PDB entry 6V7L | X-ray diffraction, 2.80 A resolution | chains A and C of the 3 polymer chains in the assembly

[Chain A (and C)]
Protein: Canavalin
Organism: Canavalia ensiformis
Notes: chain C of this document is another copy of the same molecule, construct and numbering; everything in this record applies to it too
Reference sequence: P50477 (CANA_CANEN); residue numbers follow UniProt; this construct covers 1-445
Amino-acid sequence (445 residues; numbered 1 to 445; the number before each row is that of its first residue):
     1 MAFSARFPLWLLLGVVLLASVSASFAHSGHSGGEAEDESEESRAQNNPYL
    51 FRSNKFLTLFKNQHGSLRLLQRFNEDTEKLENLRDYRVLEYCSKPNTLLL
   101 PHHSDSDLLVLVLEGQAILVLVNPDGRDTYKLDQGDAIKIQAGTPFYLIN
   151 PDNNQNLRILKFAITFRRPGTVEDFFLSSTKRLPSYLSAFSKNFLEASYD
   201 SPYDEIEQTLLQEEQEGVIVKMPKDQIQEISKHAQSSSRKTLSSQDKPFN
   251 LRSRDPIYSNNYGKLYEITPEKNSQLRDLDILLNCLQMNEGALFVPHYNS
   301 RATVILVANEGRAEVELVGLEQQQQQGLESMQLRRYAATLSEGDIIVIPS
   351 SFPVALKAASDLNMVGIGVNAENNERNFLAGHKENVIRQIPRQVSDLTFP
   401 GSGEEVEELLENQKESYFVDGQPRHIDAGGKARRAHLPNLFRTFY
Unresolved in the structure: 1-45, 224-245, 321-330, 425-445 (chain C: 1-45, 226-245, 321-330, 425-445)
Small-molecule neighbours: benzoic acid (BEZ): L265, N284, L286, F294, H297, N299, L306, I348, V354, R376

[Chain A / chain C interface]
Residue-residue contacts - 107 pairs, chain A then chain C:
  E78(A) with R168(C)
  K79(A) with R168(C)
  N82(A) with R167(C), hydrogen bond (side chain-backbone)
  L293(A) with F194(C), hydrophobic; A197(C), hydrophobic; S198(C)
  P296(A) with F190(C), hydrophobic; S198(C)
  Y298(A) with H103(C), hydrogen bond; G143(C), hydrogen bond (side chain-backbone); P145(C)
  S300(A) with A142(C); G143(C)
  R301(A) with D107(C), salt bridge; F166(C)
  E314(A) with F194(C)
  E316(A) with F190(C); S191(C), hydrogen bond; F194(C)
  V318(A) with Y186(C); A189(C), hydrophobic; F190(C), hydrophobic
  L320(A) with E173(C); D174(C); F175(C), hydrophobic
  L333(A) with P184(C); S185(C)
  R335(A) with A189(C), hydrogen bond (side chain-backbone); F190(C); S191(C)
  P349(A) with R167(C)
  S350(A) with D105(C); F166(C); R167(C)
  S351(A) with H103(C), hydrogen bond (backbone-side chain); S104(C); D105(C); F175(C)
  F352(A) with R167(C); F175(C), hydrophobic
  P353(A) with Y186(C), hydrophobic
  A355(A) with F190(C), hydrophobic; F194(C), hydrophobic
  K357(A) with F194(C)
  N370(A) with F166(C)
  N373(A) with Q141(C)
  E375(A) with N123(C); P124(C)
  N377(A) with N123(C); P124(C); G143(C), hydrogen bond (side chain-backbone)
  L379(A) with Y186(C); Y199(C), hydrogen bond (backbone-side chain)
  A380(A) with S198(C); Y199(C), hydrophobic
  E384(A) with P124(C)
  V386(A) with V122(C); P124(C)
  Q389(A) with V122(C); N123(C); P124(C); D125(C); G126(C); R127(C), hydrogen bond (backbone-side chain)
  I390(A) with L177(C), hydrophobic
  P391(A) with Y147(C)
  V394(A) with P101(C), hydrophobic; Y147(C), hydrophobic
  D396(A) with E214(C)
  L397(A) with L98(C), hydrophobic; E214(C); Q215(C), hydrogen bond (backbone-side chain)
  T398(A) with L100(C); P101(C); S178(C)
  F399(A) with L177(C); T209(C); L210(C); E214(C)
  P400(A) with Q208(C); T209(C); L210(C); Q212(C); E214(C)
  G401(A) with Q208(C); T209(C), hydrogen bond (backbone-backbone)
  E405(A) with T209(C)
  V406(A) with T209(C)
  L409(A) with Y199(C); S201(C); E205(C); T209(C); L210(C), hydrophobic
  L410(A) with Y199(C), hydrophobic
  N412(A) with Y199(C); D200(C); S201(C), hydrogen bond
  Q413(A) with A197(C), hydrogen bond (side chain-backbone); S198(C), hydrogen bond (side chain-backbone); Y199(C); D200(C)
  V419(A) with A197(C)
  D420(A) with A197(C)
  G421(A) with A197(C)
  P423(A) with N193(C)
  R424(A) with S201(C); P202(C)
Interface residues without a listed pair, chain A (59 interface residues in all): E81, V295, G319, V354, L356, R376, N385, I387, Q393
Interface residues without a listed pair, chain C (58 interface residues in all): P169, S179, L183, L187, S188, I206, E207, L211, V220, M222, P223

[Summary]
59 residues of chain A and 58 residues of chain C are in contact; the contacts include 14 hydrogen bonds and 1
salt bridge. Polar pairs include R301(A)-D107(C), N82(A)-R167(C) and Y298(A)-H103(C). Bound to chain A:
benzoic acid.
Chain A and chain C are both Canavalin (Canavalia ensiformis); the structure, The structure of the P212121
crystal form of canavalin at 173 K, was determined by X-ray diffraction (same publication as 6V7G and 6V7J).
